PDB entry 4KDW | X-ray diffraction, 1.35 A resolution | chain A

[Chain A]
Name: Antifreeze protein
Source organism: Marinomonas primoryensis
Notes: fragment: Single domain of MpAFP_RII
UniProt: A1YIY3 (A1YIY3_9GAMM); residues 1-104 here correspond to UniProt positions 101-204 (UniProt number = residue number + 100)
Sequence (123 residues; row label = number of the first residue in the row; numbers below 1 keep their minus sign (Met-18 is residue -18)):
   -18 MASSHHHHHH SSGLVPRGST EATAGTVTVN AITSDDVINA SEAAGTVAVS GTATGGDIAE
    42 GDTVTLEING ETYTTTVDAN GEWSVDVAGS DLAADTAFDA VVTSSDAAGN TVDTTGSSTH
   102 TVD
Unresolved in the structure: -18 to 2
Ion coordination: Ca2+ site 1: Thr14, Asp16, Val18, Glu23; Ca2+ site 2: Asp17, Thr100; Ca2+ site 3 near Gly51 (its only coordinating residue here); Ca2+ site 4: Asp76, Ala78; Ca2+ site 5 near Ser86 (its only coordinating residue here); Ca2+ site 6 near Asp104 (its only coordinating residue here)

[Overview]
Thr14, Asp16, Val18 and Glu23 coordinate Ca2+ site 1. Asp17 and Thr100 coordinate Ca2+ site 2.
Chain A is Antifreeze protein (Marinomonas primoryensis); the structure, Crystal structure of a bacterial
immunoglobulin-like domain from the M. primoryensis ice-binding adhesin, was determined by X-ray diffraction,
deposited together with 4KDV.
